PDB entry 9E99 | electron microscopy, 2.45 A resolution | chains E and H of the 12 polymer chains in the assembly

[Chain E (and H)]
Name: Major capsid protein
Source organism: Escherichia phage N4
Notes: chain H of this document is another copy of the same molecule, construct and numbering; everything in this record applies to it too
UniProtKB: Q859Q5 (CAPSD_BPN4); numbering as in UniProt (aligned over 1-401)
Sequence (401 residues; numbered 1 to 401; the number before each row is that of its first residue):
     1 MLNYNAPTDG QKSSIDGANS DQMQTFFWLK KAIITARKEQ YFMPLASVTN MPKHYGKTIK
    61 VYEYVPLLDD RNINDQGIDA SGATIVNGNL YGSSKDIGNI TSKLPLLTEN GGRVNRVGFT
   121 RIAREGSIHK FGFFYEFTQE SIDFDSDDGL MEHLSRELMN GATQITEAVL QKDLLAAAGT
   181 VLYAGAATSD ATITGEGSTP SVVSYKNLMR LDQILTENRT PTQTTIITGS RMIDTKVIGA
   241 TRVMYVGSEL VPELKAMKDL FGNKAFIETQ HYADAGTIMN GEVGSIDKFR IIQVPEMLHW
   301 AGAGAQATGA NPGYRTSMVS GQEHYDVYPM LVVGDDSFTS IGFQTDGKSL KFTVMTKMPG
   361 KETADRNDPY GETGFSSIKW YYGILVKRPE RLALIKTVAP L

[How chain E and chain H interact]
Residue-residue contacts (16):
  L107(E) - Y370(H)  hydrophobic
  E109(E) - T138(H)  hydrogen bond
  E109(E) - E140(H)
  E109(E) - E372(H)
  N110(E) - T138(H)
  N110(E) - D368(H)
  G111(E) - D368(H)
  G111(E) - E372(H)
  G112(E) - N367(H)
  G112(E) - D368(H)  hydrogen bond (backbone-side chain)
  G112(E) - P369(H)
  G112(E) - Y370(H)
  R113(E) - R366(H)  hydrogen bond (side chain-backbone)
  R113(E) - N367(H)
  V114(E) - Y370(H)  hydrogen bond (backbone-side chain)
  N115(E) - Y370(H)
Also at the interface, not in a pair above, chain H (10 interface residues in all): S141, T373

[In short]
8 residues of chain E and 10 residues of chain H are in contact, with 4 hydrogen bonds. Polar contacts include
E109(E)-T138(H), G112(E)-D368(H) and R113(E)-R366(H).
Chain E and chain H are both Major capsid protein (Escherichia phage N4); the structure, Cryo-EM
reconstruction of Escherichia phage N4 capsid, was determined by electron microscopy.
